PDB entry 9K2V | electron microscopy, 3.40 A resolution | chains O and E of the 30 polymer chains in the assembly

Chain O:
Molecule: Portal protein
Organism: Anabaena phage A-4L
Reference sequence: A0A059PYA9 (A0A059PYA9_9CAUD); residues 1-653 here = UniProt positions 1-653
Amino-acid sequence (653 residues; row label = number of the first residue in the row):
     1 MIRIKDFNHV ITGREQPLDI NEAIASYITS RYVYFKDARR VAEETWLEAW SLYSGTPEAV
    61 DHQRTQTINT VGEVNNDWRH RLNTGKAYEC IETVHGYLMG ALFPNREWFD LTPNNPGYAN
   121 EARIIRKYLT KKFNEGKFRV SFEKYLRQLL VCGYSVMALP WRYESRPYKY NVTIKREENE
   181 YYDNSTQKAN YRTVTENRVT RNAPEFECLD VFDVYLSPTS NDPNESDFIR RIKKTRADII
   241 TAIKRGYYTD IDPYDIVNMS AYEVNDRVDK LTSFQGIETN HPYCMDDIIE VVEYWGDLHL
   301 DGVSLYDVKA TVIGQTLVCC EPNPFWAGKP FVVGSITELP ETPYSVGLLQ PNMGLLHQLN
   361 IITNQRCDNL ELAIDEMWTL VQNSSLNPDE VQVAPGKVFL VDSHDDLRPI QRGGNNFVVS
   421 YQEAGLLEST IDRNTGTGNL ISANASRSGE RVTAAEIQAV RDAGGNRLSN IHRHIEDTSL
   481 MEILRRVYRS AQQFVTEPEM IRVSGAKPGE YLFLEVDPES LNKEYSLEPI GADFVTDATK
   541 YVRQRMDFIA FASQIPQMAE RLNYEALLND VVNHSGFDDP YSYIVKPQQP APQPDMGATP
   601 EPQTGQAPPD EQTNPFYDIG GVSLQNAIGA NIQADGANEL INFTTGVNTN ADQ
Disordered / not traced: 1-611, 652-653

Chain E:
Molecule: Internal protein
Organism: Anabaena phage A-4L
Reference sequence: A0A059PY91 (A0A059PY91_9CAUD); residues 1-1058 here = UniProt positions 1-1058
Amino-acid sequence (1058 residues; numbered 1 to 1058; the number before each row is that of its first residue):
     1 MTIKLIGVDN LDNSQQYNEA TNSALVQSLE RNQQSVSKTQ QILEAGNAAI AQQAVSIGQA
    61 SQQKAQANAN RGSGIGGLLE GVSKAVGTYW EINQNQQLKQ AQIDAKTQVI QREQAEAVAR
   121 AAEKAAAEAA EANKQQALTV SEQEANAVRV ELGDLYNEWR SGDKFRSEPG GMTKFRDAGL
   181 ARIMSRTNIT EAQKKELINL HYGNWDAEMK AYSDRTAKYA EEVSQVRRES VIKERTFRVN
   241 SVVSGLTWDA DPTDAIKKVD AMVSSTVNDQ NLPLLDRLQA ANSMYNTAYE KVVNNATARA
   301 EVERKMKALQ AYQYEAITNW NDQTKPRAER EAFDQQLQAK HGLNVDSSYM AWENSRKQYI
   361 EFQQQSRQLQ DLEQNGLIDS ARKVNLSDDF VGSVVQLILY GEGNTAALKE RFTDNRNFEA
   421 NTAGAGEVRR LLEAVPRMRR ETDSLRSDNA ALQVARTRLQ REGVTFLMNA DARTRGLLES
   481 FAQQFMVNLP KSNVGLTPEQ QAEYARQTNQ VQQAIEQQII INDQRVQNNA AELAKYGLSE
   541 PEDVLRKNAA TRRKLVNDTM YQLGTQAEQV RRTQTSGYGQ LGITSPTTAL GEGANRERLT
   601 FVAPDGYRRL RPPVVANLAT VKFTGSSRNG IVPGSKVMLP FMAADAGRVR VNSDNHREAR
   661 AKHTHAGEDI AAPGGTKVVS YVSGQVIKVT RQKGIGYGRY ITIKGDDGMY HRFAHLSAHN
   721 VKQGQRVEAG HVIGLVGDDG SPGSYHLHWE VRDNDGYGAN GTVNPLKYMG GVNFKESSAP
   781 PPQGNTNGWG YNVNNPPTAR VPANAIKLPN GKFLVNNRTG ALGNPTARAA SEQYTVGRPV
   841 NTGKVSGSSW SGTNDYGETY GYAYLANNPE FTKKLAITAT RLGISAQWLV DIMAFETGNF
   901 KKATNWSHSR TGVVGLIGFT PATARALGTT TYALAKMPPE KQLDYVYKYL SDPQLKPHLS
   961 KGVEYVAASI FGGSPLVRKM VNNRSGAMQR GDGDINLQNY LKKLGRDVGR RYDIRSMSRA
  1021 DRLIGSAVHT GFHEGCATCA ALRSSGSDIV PHNAEFDA
Disordered / not traced: 1-36, 63-137, 481-495, 591-604, 654-663, 1058
Ion coordination: Zn2+: H665, D669

How chain O and chain E interact:
Pairs across the interface (17; chain O residue first):
  S623(O) - E229(E)
  S623(O) - S230(E)
  S623(O) - K233(E)
  L624(O) - K233(E)
  L624(O) - F237(E)  hydrophobic
  N626(O) - S230(E)
  A627(O) - E234(E)
  N631(O) - E234(E)  hydrogen bond
  N631(O) - R238(E)
  L640(O) - R238(E)
  N642(O) - K258(E)
  F643(O) - R238(E)
  F643(O) - V242(E)  hydrophobic
  F643(O) - K258(E)  hydrogen bond (backbone-side chain)
  F643(O) - M262(E)  hydrophobic
  T644(O) - S241(E)
  T644(O) - V242(E)
Other interface residues (no listed pair), chain O (13 interface residues in all): F616, G620, G621, I628

In short:
The interface between chain O and chain E involves 13 residues on one side and 10 on the other; the contacts
include 2 hydrogen bonds. Among the polar pairs are N631(O)-E234(E) and F643(O)-K258(E). The Zn2+ site is
built by H665(E) and D669(E).
Here chain O is Portal protein and chain E is Internal protein, both from Anabaena phage A-4L. Entry 9K2V
(Cyanophage A4 pre-ejectosome) was determined by electron microscopy (same publication as 9JWB, 9K09 and
9K3A).
